Entry 3DJO (X-ray diffraction, 1.60 A resolution); this record covers chains A and B.

== Chain A (and B) ==
Name: Seminal ribonuclease
Organism: Bos taurus
Notes: EC 3.1.27.5; chain B of this document is another copy of the same molecule, construct and numbering; everything in this record applies to it too
Reference sequence: P00669 (RNS_BOVIN); residues 1-124 here correspond to UniProt positions 27-150 (UniProt number = residue number + 26)
Amino-acid sequence (124 residues; numbered 1 to 124; the number before each row is that of its first residue):
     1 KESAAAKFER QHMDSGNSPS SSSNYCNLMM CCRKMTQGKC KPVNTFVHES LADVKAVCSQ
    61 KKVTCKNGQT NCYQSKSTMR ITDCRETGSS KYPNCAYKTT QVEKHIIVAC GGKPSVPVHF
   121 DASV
Cystine bridges: Cys26-Cys84, Cys40-Cys95, Cys58-Cys110, Cys65-Cys72
Ligand contacts: uridine-2'-phosphate (U2P; phosphoric acid mono-[2-(2,4-dioxo-3,4-dihydro-2H-pyrimidin-1-yl)-4-hydroxy-5-hydroxymethyl-tetrahydro-furan-3-yl] ester): Val43, Asn44, Thr45, Lys66, Arg85, Phe120, Asp121, Ala122, Ser123
Swiss-Prot annotation at these positions:
  - active site: His12 (Proton acceptor), His119 (Proton donor)
  - binding site (substrate): Lys7, Arg10, Lys41 to Thr45, Lys66, Arg85
  - modified residue: Asn67 (Deamidated asparagine)

== Interface between chain A and chain B ==
Disulfides between the chains: Cys31(A)-Cys32(B), Cys32(A)-Cys31(B)
Pairs across the interface - 100 pairs, chain A then chain B:
  Ala4(A) - Val118(B)  hydrophobic
  Ala5(A) - Val116(B)  hydrophobic
  Phe8(A) - Val54(B)  hydrophobic
  Phe8(A) - Val108(B)  hydrophobic
  Phe8(A) - Pro117(B)
  Phe8(A) - Val118(B)
  Phe8(A) - His119(B)
  Phe8(A) - Phe120(B)
  Glu9(A) - Arg33(B)  hydrogen bond (backbone-side chain)
  Glu9(A) - Leu51(B)
  Arg10(A) - Arg33(B)  hydrogen bond (backbone-side chain)
  Arg10(A) - Lys34(B)
  Gln11(A) - Met35(B)
  Gln11(A) - Lys41(B)  hydrogen bond
  Gln11(A) - Asn44(B)  hydrogen bond (backbone-side chain)
  Gln11(A) - Thr45(B)
  Gln11(A) - Phe46(B)
  His12(A) - Asn44(B)  hydrogen bond
  His12(A) - Thr45(B)  hydrogen bond (side chain-backbone)
  His12(A) - Phe46(B)
  His12(A) - Val47(B)  hydrogen bond (backbone-backbone)
  His12(A) - Phe120(B)
  Met13(A) - Arg33(B)  hydrogen bond (backbone-side chain)
  Met13(A) - Val47(B)
  Met13(A) - Glu49(B)
  Met13(A) - Ser50(B)
  Met13(A) - Leu51(B)  hydrophobic
  Met13(A) - Val54(B)  hydrophobic
  Asp14(A) - Tyr25(B)  hydrogen bond
  Asp14(A) - Met29(B)
  Asp14(A) - Val47(B)  hydrogen bond (backbone-backbone)
  Asp14(A) - His48(B)  hydrogen bond (backbone-side chain)
  Ser15(A) - Val47(B)
  Ser15(A) - His48(B)
  Ser15(A) - Glu49(B)  hydrogen bond (side chain-backbone)
  Ser15(A) - Ser50(B)
  Ser15(A) - Leu51(B)
  Gly16(A) - His48(B)  hydrogen bond (backbone-backbone)
  Gly16(A) - Arg80(B)  hydrogen bond (backbone-side chain)
  Asn17(A) - Arg80(B)
  Pro19(A) - Tyr25(B)
  Pro19(A) - His48(B)
  Ser20(A) - Ser21(B)
  Ser20(A) - Ser22(B)
  Ser20(A) - Tyr25(B)
  Ser20(A) - Gln101(B)  hydrogen bond
  Ser22(A) - Pro19(B)
  Tyr25(A) - Asp14(B)  hydrogen bond
  Tyr25(A) - Pro19(B)  hydrophobic
  Leu28(A) - Leu28(B)  hydrophobic
  Leu28(A) - Met29(B)  hydrophobic
  Met29(A) - Asp14(B)
  Met29(A) - Leu28(B)  hydrophobic
  Cys31(A) - Cys32(B)  disulfide
  Cys32(A) - Leu28(B)
  Cys32(A) - Cys31(B)  disulfide
  Cys32(A) - Cys32(B)  hydrophobic
  Arg33(A) - Glu9(B)  hydrogen bond (side chain-backbone)
  Arg33(A) - Arg10(B)  hydrogen bond (side chain-backbone)
  Arg33(A) - Met13(B)  hydrogen bond (side chain-backbone)
  Arg33(A) - Asp14(B)  salt bridge
  Lys34(A) - Arg10(B)
  Lys34(A) - Gln37(B)
  Met35(A) - Gln11(B)
  Gln37(A) - Lys34(B)
  Lys41(A) - Gln11(B)
  Lys41(A) - His12(B)
  Asn44(A) - Gln11(B)  hydrogen bond (side chain-backbone)
  Asn44(A) - His12(B)  hydrogen bond
  Thr45(A) - Gln11(B)
  Thr45(A) - His12(B)  hydrogen bond (backbone-side chain)
  Phe46(A) - Gln11(B)
  Phe46(A) - His12(B)
  Val47(A) - His12(B)  hydrogen bond (backbone-backbone)
  Val47(A) - Met13(B)
  Val47(A) - Asp14(B)  hydrogen bond (backbone-backbone)
  Val47(A) - Ser15(B)
  His48(A) - Asp14(B)  hydrogen bond (side chain-backbone)
  His48(A) - Ser15(B)
  His48(A) - Asn17(B)  hydrogen bond (side chain-backbone)
  His48(A) - Pro19(B)
  Glu49(A) - Met13(B)
  Glu49(A) - Ser15(B)  hydrogen bond (backbone-side chain)
  Leu51(A) - Glu9(B)
  Leu51(A) - Met13(B)  hydrophobic
  Leu51(A) - Ser15(B)
  Val54(A) - Phe8(B)  hydrophobic
  Val54(A) - Met13(B)  hydrophobic
  Thr82(A) - Pro19(B)
  Gln101(A) - Pro19(B)
  Gln101(A) - Ser20(B)
  Val108(A) - Phe8(B)  hydrophobic
  Val116(A) - Ala5(B)  hydrophobic
  Pro117(A) - Ala5(B)
  Pro117(A) - Phe8(B)
  Val118(A) - Ala4(B)  hydrophobic
  Val118(A) - Phe8(B)
  His119(A) - Phe8(B)
  Phe120(A) - Phe8(B)
  Phe120(A) - His12(B)
Interface residues without a listed pair, chain A (43 interface residues in all): Ser50, Thr99
Interface residues without a listed pair, chain B (44 interface residues in all): Ser18, Lys55

== Summary ==
43 residues of chain A and 44 residues of chain B are in contact; the contacts include 2 disulfide bonds, 27
hydrogen bonds and 1 salt bridge. Polar contacts include Arg33(A)-Asp14(B), Glu9(A)-Arg33(B) and
Arg10(A)-Arg33(B). Chain A binds uridine-2'-phosphate.
Chain A and chain B are both Seminal ribonuclease (Bos taurus); the structure, Bovine Seminal Ribonuclease
uridine 2' phosphate complex, was determined by X-ray diffraction together with 3DJP, 3DJQ, 3DJV and 3DJX from
the same study.
